Entry 6C6L (electron microscopy, 3.50 A resolution); this record covers chains L and A of the 15 polymer chains in the assembly.

[Chain L]
Protein: V-type proton ATPase subunit c
Source organism: Saccharomyces cerevisiae (strain ATCC 204508 / S288c)
Notes: EC 3.6.3.14
UniProtKB: P25515 (VATL1_YEAST); residues 1-160 here = UniProt positions 1-160
Amino-acid sequence (160 residues; each row starts with the number of its first residue):
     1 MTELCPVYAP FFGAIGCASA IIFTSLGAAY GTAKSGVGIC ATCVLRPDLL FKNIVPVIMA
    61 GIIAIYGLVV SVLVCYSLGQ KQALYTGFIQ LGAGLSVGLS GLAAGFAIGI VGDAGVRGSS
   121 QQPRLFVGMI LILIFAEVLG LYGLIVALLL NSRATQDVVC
Not modelled in the structure: 160
Curated features (UniProtKB/Swiss-Prot):
  - site: Glu137 (Essential for proton translocation)

[Chain A]
Protein: V-type proton ATPase subunit a, vacuolar isoform
Source organism: Saccharomyces cerevisiae (strain ATCC 204508 / S288c)
Notes: engineered mutation(s): C-terminal calmodulin binding peptide
UniProtKB: P32563 (VPH1_YEAST); residue numbers follow UniProt; this construct covers 1-840
Amino-acid sequence (840 residues; numbered 1 to 840; the number before each row is that of its first residue):
     1 MAEKEEAIFR SAEMALVQFY IPQEISRDSA YTLGQLGLVQ FRDLNSKVRA FQRTFVNEIR
    61 RLDNVERQYR YFYSLLKKHD IKLYEGDTDK YLDGSGELYV PPSGSVIDDY VRNASYLEER
   121 LIQMEDATDQ IEVQKNDLEQ YRFILQSGDE FFLKGDNTDS TSYMDEDMID ANGENIAAAI
   181 GASVNYVTGV IARDKVATLE QILWRVLRGN LFFKTVEIEQ PVYDVKTREY KHKNAFIVFS
   241 HGDLIIKRIR KIAESLDANL YDVDSSNEGR SQQLAKVNKN LSDLYTVLKT TSTTLESELY
   301 AIAKELDSWF QDVTREKAIF EILNKSNYDT NRKILIAEGW IPRDELATLQ ARLGEMIARL
   361 GIDVPSIIQV LDTNHTPPTF HRTNKFTAGF QSICDCYGIA QYREINAGLP TIVTFPFMFA
   421 IMFGDMGHGF LMTLAALSLV LNEKKINKMK RGEIFDMAFT GRYIILLMGV FSMYTGFLYN
   481 DIFSKTMTIF KSGWKWPDHW KKGESITATS VGTYPIGLDW AWHGTENALL FSNSYKMKLS
   541 ILMGFIHMTY SYFFSLANHL YFNSMIDIIG NFIPGLLFMQ GIFGYLSVCI VYKWAVDWVK
   601 DGKPAPGLLN MLINMFLSPG TIDDELYPHQ AKVQVFLLLM ALVCIPWLLL VKPLHFKFTH
   661 KKKSHEPLPS TEADASSEDL EAQQLISAMD ADDAEEEEVG SGSHGEDFGD IMIHQVIHTI
   721 EFCLNCVSHT ASYLRLWALS LAHAQLSSVL WTMTIQIAFG FRGFVGVFMT VALFAMWFAL
   781 TCAVLVLMEG TSAMLHSLRL HWVESMSKFF VGEGLPYEPF AFEYKDMEVA VASASSSASS
Not modelled in the structure: 1-2, 153-183, 657-705, 829-840
Curated features (UniProtKB/Swiss-Prot):
  - modified residue: Ala2 (N-acetylalanine)
From the paper describing this entry:
  - contacts within the chain: Thr414-His801, Glu443-Arg462 (salt bridge), Lys536-Ser740 (hydrogen bond)
  - catalytic residues: Asp425, Asp481, Glu721, His743, Glu789 (proposed by the authors, not directly observed)
  - mutagenesis - S792A, H796F: decreased catalytic activity (citing earlier work)

[Chain L / chain A interface]
Pairs across the interface - 27 pairs, chain L then chain A:
  Asp48(L) - Glu453(A)
  Phe51(L) - Glu453(A)
  Lys52(L) - Glu453(A)
  Ile58(L) - Met788(A)  hydrophobic
  Ile62(L) - Val784(A)  hydrophobic
  Ile62(L) - Met788(A)  hydrophobic
  Tyr66(L) - Leu746(A)  hydrophobic
  Val69(L) - Val749(A)  hydrophobic
  Leu73(L) - Gln745(A)
  Phe126(L) - Met457(A)  hydrophobic
  Ile130(L) - Leu795(A)  hydrophobic
  Leu131(L) - Trp802(A)  hydrophobic
  Ile134(L) - Leu795(A)  hydrophobic
  Phe135(L) - Arg735(A)
  Phe135(L) - Arg799(A)
  Glu137(L) - Ser792(A)
  Val138(L) - Ser792(A)
  Val138(L) - His796(A)
  Leu141(L) - Leu739(A)  hydrophobic
  Leu141(L) - Ala742(A)  hydrophobic
  Tyr142(L) - Arg735(A)
  Leu144(L) - Ala742(A)  hydrophobic
  Ile145(L) - Ala738(A)
  Leu148(L) - Gln745(A)
  Leu149(L) - Asn533(A)
  Arg153(L) - Leu530(A)
  Gln156(L) - Asn527(A)  hydrogen bond
Other interface residues (no listed pair), chain L (28 interface residues in all): Met59, Ile65, Val72, Ser152, Thr155
Other interface residues (no listed pair), chain A (27 interface residues in all): Ile454, Glu526, Leu529, Trp737, Leu741, Glu789, Thr791, Leu798
Interface features reported in the paper:
  - residue pairs: Glu137(L)-Ser792(A)

[In short]
28 residues of chain L and 27 residues of chain A are in contact, with 1 hydrogen bond. The hydrogen-bonded
pair is Gln156(L)-Asn527(A). The authors report a contact between Glu137(L) and Ser792(A). The paper reports
catalytic residues Asp425(A), Asp481(A) and Glu721(A) among others; S792A and H796F of chain A reduce
catalytic activity.
Here chain L is V-type proton ATPase subunit c and chain A is V-type proton ATPase subunit a, vacuolar
isoform, both from Saccharomyces cerevisiae (strain ATCC 204508 / S288c). Entry 6C6L (Yeast Vacuolar ATPase Vo
in lipid nanodisc) was determined by electron microscopy.
